Entry 5JFN (X-ray diffraction, 1.90 A resolution); this record covers chains C and D of the 4 polymer chains in the assembly.

Chain C (and D):
Name: Aldehyde dehydrogenase
From: Rhodopseudomonas palustris (strain BisB18)
Notes: chain D of this document is another copy of the same molecule, construct and numbering; everything in this record applies to it too
Reference sequence: Q21A49 (Q21A49_RHOPB); aligned to UniProt positions 1-464 over residues 61-524 (the alignment contains insertions or deletions, so no single offset holds)
Sequence (525 residues; numbered 1 to 524; the number before each row is that of its first residue):
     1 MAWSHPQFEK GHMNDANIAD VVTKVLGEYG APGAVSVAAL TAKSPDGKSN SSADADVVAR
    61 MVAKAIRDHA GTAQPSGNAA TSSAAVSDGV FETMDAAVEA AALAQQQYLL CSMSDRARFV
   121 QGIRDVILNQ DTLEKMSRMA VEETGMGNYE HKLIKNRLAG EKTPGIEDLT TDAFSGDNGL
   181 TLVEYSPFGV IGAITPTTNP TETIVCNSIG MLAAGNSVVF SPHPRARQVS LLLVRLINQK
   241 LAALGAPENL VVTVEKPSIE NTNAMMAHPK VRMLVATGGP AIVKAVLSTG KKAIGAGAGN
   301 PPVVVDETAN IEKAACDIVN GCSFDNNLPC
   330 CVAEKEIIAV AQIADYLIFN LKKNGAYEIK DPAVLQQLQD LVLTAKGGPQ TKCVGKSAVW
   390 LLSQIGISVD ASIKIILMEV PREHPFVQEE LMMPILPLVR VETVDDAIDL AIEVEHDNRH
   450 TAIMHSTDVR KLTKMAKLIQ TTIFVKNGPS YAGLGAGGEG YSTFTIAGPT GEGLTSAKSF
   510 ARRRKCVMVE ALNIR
Disordered / not traced: 1-42, 50-85 (chain D: 1-85)
Modified residues: Cys-330 (S-propanoyl-L-cysteine; 6KM)
Differences from the reference sequence: initiating methionine (1); expression tag (2-60)
Residues lining bound ligands: coenzyme A (COA): Met-146, Ile-194, Thr-195, Pro-196, Thr-197, Thr-198, Asn-199, Thr-203, Ser-221, Pro-222, His-223, Arg-225, Ser-258, Ile-259, Thr-262, Thr-277, Gly-278, Gly-279, Ala-281, Ile-282, Gly-297, Cys-330, Cys-330, Thr-380, Val-383, Met-421, Phe-493
From the paper describing this entry:
  - catalytic residues: His-449, Thr-450

Interface between chain C and chain D:
Residue-residue contacts - 48 pairs, chain C then chain D:
  Lys-48(C) with Thr-308(D); Arg-459(D), hydrogen bond (backbone-side chain)
  Ser-49(C) with Arg-459(D)
  Ser-112(C) with Asp-177(D), hydrogen bond
  Met-113(C) with Asp-177(D), hydrogen bond (backbone-side chain); Arg-524(D)
  Ser-114(C) with Asp-177(D), hydrogen bond (backbone-side chain)
  Leu-169(C) with Arg-524(D), hydrogen bond (backbone-side chain)
  Thr-171(C) with Ala-173(D); Ser-175(D), hydrogen bond; Arg-524(D)
  Ala-173(C) with Thr-171(D); Ala-173(D), hydrophobic
  Ser-175(C) with Thr-171(D), hydrogen bond; Glu-184(D), hydrogen bond
  Asp-177(C) with Ser-112(D); Met-113(D), hydrogen bond (side chain-backbone); Ser-114(D), hydrogen bond (side chain-backbone)
  Leu-180(C) with Leu-182(D), hydrophobic
  Leu-182(C) with Leu-180(D), hydrophobic
  Glu-184(C) with Ser-175(D), hydrogen bond; Ile-523(D); Arg-524(D), salt bridge
  Tyr-185(C) with Arg-524(D)
  Ser-186(C) with Arg-524(D), hydrogen bond (side chain-backbone)
  Thr-456(C) with Thr-456(D); Asp-457(D); Val-458(D), hydrogen bond (backbone-backbone); Arg-459(D)
  Asp-457(C) with Thr-456(D)
  Val-458(C) with Thr-456(D), hydrogen bond (backbone-backbone)
  Arg-459(C) with Thr-456(D)
  Arg-513(C) with Ile-523(D), hydrogen bond (side chain-backbone); Arg-524(D), hydrogen bond (side chain-backbone)
  Cys-515(C) with Ile-523(D), hydrophobic
  Met-517(C) with Leu-521(D), hydrophobic
  Leu-521(C) with Leu-182(D), hydrophobic; Leu-521(D), hydrophobic
  Ile-523(C) with Glu-184(D); Arg-513(D), hydrogen bond (backbone-side chain); Cys-515(D), hydrophobic
  Arg-524(C) with Met-113(D); Leu-169(D), hydrogen bond (side chain-backbone); Thr-171(D), hydrogen bond; Glu-184(D), salt bridge; Tyr-185(D); Ser-186(D), hydrogen bond (backbone-side chain); Arg-513(D), hydrogen bond (backbone-side chain)
Other interface residues (no listed pair), chain C (31 interface residues in all): Arg-116, Gly-176, Pro-187, Asn-310, Leu-461, Asn-476
Other interface residues (no listed pair), chain D (29 interface residues in all): Arg-116, Gly-176, Pro-187, Leu-461, Asn-476, Met-517

Summary:
Chain C and chain D form an interface of 31 and 29 residues respectively, with 21 hydrogen bonds and 2 salt
bridges. Polar contacts include Glu-184(C)/Arg-524(D), Lys-48(C)/Arg-459(D) and Ser-112(C)/Asp-177(D). Ligands
of chain C: coenzyme A. The paper reports catalytic residues His-449(C) and Thr-450(C).
Chain C and chain D are both Aldehyde dehydrogenase (Rhodopseudomonas palustris (strain BisB18)); the
structure, Crystal structure of Rhodopseudomonas palustris propionaldehyde dehydrogenase with bound CoA and
acylated Cys330, was determined by X-ray diffraction, deposited together with 5JFL and 5JFM.
